Entry 6EWK (X-ray diffraction, 2.22 A resolution); this record covers chain A.

[Chain A]
Protein: Acetylcholinesterase
Organism: Tetronarce californica
Notes: EC 3.1.1.7
Reference sequence: P04058 (ACES_TETCF), isoform P04058-2; residues 4-535 here correspond to UniProt positions 25-556 (UniProt number = residue number + 21)
Chain sequence (532 residues; row label = number of the first residue in the row):
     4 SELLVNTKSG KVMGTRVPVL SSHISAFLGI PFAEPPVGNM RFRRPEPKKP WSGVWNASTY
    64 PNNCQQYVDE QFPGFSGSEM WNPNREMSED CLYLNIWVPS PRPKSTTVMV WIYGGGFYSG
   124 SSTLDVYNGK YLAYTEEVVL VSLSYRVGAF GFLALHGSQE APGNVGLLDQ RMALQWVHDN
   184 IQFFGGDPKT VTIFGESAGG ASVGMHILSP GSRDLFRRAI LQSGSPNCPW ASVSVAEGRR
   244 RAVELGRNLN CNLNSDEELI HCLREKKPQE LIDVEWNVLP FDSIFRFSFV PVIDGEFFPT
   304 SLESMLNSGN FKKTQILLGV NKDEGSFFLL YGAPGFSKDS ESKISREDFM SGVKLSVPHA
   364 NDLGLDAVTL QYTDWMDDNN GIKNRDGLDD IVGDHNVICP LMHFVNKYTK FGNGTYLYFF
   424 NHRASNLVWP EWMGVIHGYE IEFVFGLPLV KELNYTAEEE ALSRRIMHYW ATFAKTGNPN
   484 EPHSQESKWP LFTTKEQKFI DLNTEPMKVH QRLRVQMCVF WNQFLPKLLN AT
Cystine bridges: Cys67-Cys94, Cys254-Cys265, Cys402-Cys521
Covalently attached groups: N-acetylglucosamine (NAG) linked to Asn59, Asn416
Ligand contacts:
  - N-acetylglucosamine (NAG; 2-acetamido-2-deoxy-beta-D-glucopyranose): Glu455, Leu456, Asn457
  - RM0 (2-[(E)-hydroxyiminomethyl]-6-(5-morpholin-4-ylpentyl)pyridin-3-ol): Tyr70, Gly117, Gly118, Gly119, Tyr121, Ser200, Trp279, Phe290, Phe330, Phe331, Tyr334, His440
From the paper describing this entry:
  - catalytic residues: Ser200
  - binding site for RM0: Ser200, Trp279
  - conformationally variable residues (side-chain flip): Tyr70, Gln74, Phe330, Phe331, His440
  - binding site for pentaethylene glycol: Trp84

[Overview]
Bound to chain A: N-acetylglucosamine and compound RM0. Covalently linked N-acetylglucosamine: at Asn59 and
Asn416. From the paper: the catalytic residue Ser200; a binding site for RM0 at Ser200 and Trp279.
Chain A is Acetylcholinesterase (Tetronarce californica); the structure, T. californica AChE in complex with a
3-hydroxy-2-pyridine aldoxime, was determined by X-ray diffraction together with 6EUC from the same study.
